Entry 1P43 (X-ray diffraction, 1.80 A resolution); this record covers chains A and B.

# Chain A
Name: Enolase 1
Organism: Saccharomyces cerevisiae
Notes: EC 4.2.1.11
Reference sequence: P00924 (ENO1_YEAST); residues 1-436 here = UniProt positions 1-436
Sequence (436 residues; each row starts with the number of its first residue):
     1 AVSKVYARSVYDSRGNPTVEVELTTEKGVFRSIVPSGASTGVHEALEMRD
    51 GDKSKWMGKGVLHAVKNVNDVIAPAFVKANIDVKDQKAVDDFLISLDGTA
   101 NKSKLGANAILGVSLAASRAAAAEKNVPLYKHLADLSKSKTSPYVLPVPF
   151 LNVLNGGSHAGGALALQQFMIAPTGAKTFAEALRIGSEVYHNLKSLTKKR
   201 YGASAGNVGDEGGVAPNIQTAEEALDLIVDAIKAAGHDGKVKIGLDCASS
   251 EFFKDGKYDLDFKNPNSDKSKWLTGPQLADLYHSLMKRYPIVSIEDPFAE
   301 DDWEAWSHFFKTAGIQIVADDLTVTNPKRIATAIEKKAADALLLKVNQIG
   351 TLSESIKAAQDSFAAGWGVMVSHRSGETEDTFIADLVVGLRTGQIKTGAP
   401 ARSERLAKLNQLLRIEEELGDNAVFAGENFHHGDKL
Sequence notes: engineered mutation Gln168 (Glu in P00924)
Bound ions: Mg2+ site 1: Ser39 (together with 2-phosphoglyceric acid); Mg2+ site 2: Asp246, Glu295, Asp320 (together with 2-phosphoglyceric acid)
Small-molecule neighbours: 2-phosphoglyceric acid (2PG): Gly37, Ala38, Ser39, Gln167, Gln168, Glu211, Asp246, Glu295, Asp320, Leu343, Lys345, Ser372, His373, Arg374, Ser375, Lys396
UniProt features mapped onto this chain:
  - binding site (Mg(2+)): Asp321
  - binding site (substrate): Asp321

# Chain B
Name: Enolase 1
Organism: Saccharomyces cerevisiae
Notes: EC 4.2.1.11
Reference sequence: P00924 (ENO1_YEAST); residues 501-936 here correspond to UniProt positions 1-436 (UniProt number = residue number - 500)
Sequence (436 residues; each row starts with the number of its first residue):
   501 AVSKVYARSVYDSRGNPTVEVELTTEKGVFRSIVPSGASTGVHEALEMRD
   551 GDKSKWMGKGVLHAVKNVNDVIAPAFVKANIDVKDQKAVDDFLISLDGTA
   601 NKSKLGANAILGVSLAASRAAAAEKNVPLYKHLADLSKSKTSPYVLPVPF
   651 LNVLNGGSHAGGALALQQFMIAPTGAKTFAEALRIGSEVYHNLKSLTKKR
   701 YGASAGNVGDEGGVAPNIQTAEEALDLIVDAIKAAGHDGKVKIGLDCASS
   751 EFFKDGKYDLDFKNPNSDKSKWLTGPQLADLYHSLMKRYPIVSIEDPFAE
   801 DDWEAWSHFFKTAGIQIVADDLTVTNPKRIATAIEKKAADALLLKVNQIG
   851 TLSESIKAAQDSFAAGWGVMVSHRSGETEDTFIADLVVGLRTGQIKTGAP
   901 ARSERLAKLNQLLRIEEELGDNAVFAGENFHHGDKL
Sequence notes: engineered mutation Gln668 (Glu168 in P00924)
Bound ions: Mg2+ site 1: Ser539 (together with 2-phosphoglyceric acid); Mg2+ site 2: Asp746, Glu795, Asp820 (together with 2-phosphoglyceric acid)
Small-molecule neighbours: 2-phosphoglyceric acid (2PG): Gly537, Ala538, Ser539, Gln667, Gln668, Glu711, Asp746, Glu795, Asp820, Leu843, Lys845, Ser872, His873, Arg874, Ser875, Lys896
UniProt features mapped onto this chain:
  - binding site (Mg(2+)): Asp821
  - binding site (substrate): Asp821

# Chain A / chain B interface
Contacting residue pairs - 87 pairs, chain A then chain B:
  Tyr6(A) with Glu917(B), hydrogen bond
  Arg8(A) with Glu917(B), salt bridge
  Ser9(A) with Leu913(B)
  Val10(A) with Asn910(B)
  Tyr11(A) with Leu683(B), hydrophobic; Arg684(B), hydrogen bond (side chain-backbone); Ser687(B); Leu906(B), hydrophobic; Asn910(B), hydrogen bond (backbone-side chain); Leu913(B), hydrophobic
  Asp12(A) with Leu906(B)
  Ser13(A) with Ala901(B); Arg902(B), hydrogen bond (backbone-backbone); Ser903(B)
  Arg14(A) with His691(B), hydrogen bond (backbone-side chain); Pro900(B)
  Gly15(A) with Ser687(B); His691(B); Pro900(B), hydrogen bond (backbone-backbone)
  Asn16(A) with His691(B), hydrogen bond
  Glu20(A) with Arg914(B), salt bridge
  Arg31(A) with Arg914(B)
  Lys55(A) with Glu688(B)
  Trp56(A) with Arg684(B); Ser687(B); Glu688(B), hydrogen bond (backbone-side chain)
  Met57(A) with His691(B); Asn692(B)
  Gly161(A) with Ala703(B)
  Leu183(A) with Tyr511(B), hydrophobic
  Arg184(A) with Tyr511(B), hydrogen bond (backbone-side chain); Lys555(B); Trp556(B)
  Ser187(A) with Tyr511(B); Gly515(B); Trp556(B)
  Glu188(A) with Ser554(B); Lys555(B); Trp556(B), hydrogen bond (side chain-backbone)
  His191(A) with Arg514(B); Gly515(B), hydrogen bond (side chain-backbone); Asn516(B), hydrogen bond; Met557(B)
  Asn192(A) with Met557(B)
  Ala203(A) with Gly661(B)
  Ser204(A) with Ser704(B); Asn717(B)
  Asn207(A) with Asn707(B); Val708(B); Ala715(B)
  Val208(A) with Asn707(B); Val708(B), hydrogen bond (backbone-backbone); Arg902(B)
  Gly209(A) with Asn707(B)
  Ala215(A) with Asn707(B)
  Glu377(A) with Ser903(B)
  Thr378(A) with Ser903(B)
  Glu379(A) with Ala907(B); Asn910(B), hydrogen bond; Arg914(B), salt bridge
  Pro400(A) with Arg514(B); Gly515(B), hydrogen bond (backbone-backbone)
  Ala401(A) with Ser513(B)
  Arg402(A) with Ser513(B), hydrogen bond (backbone-backbone); Val708(B); Arg902(B); Glu904(B)
  Ser403(A) with Ser513(B); Glu877(B); Thr878(B); Glu904(B), hydrogen bond (backbone-side chain)
  Glu404(A) with Arg902(B); Ser903(B), hydrogen bond (side chain-backbone)
  Leu406(A) with Tyr511(B), hydrophobic; Asp512(B)
  Ala407(A) with Glu879(B)
  Asn410(A) with Val510(B); Tyr511(B), hydrogen bond (side chain-backbone); Glu879(B), hydrogen bond
  Leu413(A) with Ser509(B); Tyr511(B), hydrophobic
  Arg414(A) with Arg508(B); Glu520(B), salt bridge; Arg531(B); Glu879(B), salt bridge
  Glu417(A) with Tyr506(B), hydrogen bond; Arg508(B), salt bridge
Also at the interface, not in a pair above, chain A (48 interface residues in all): Ile33, Ser54, Ala160, Ala180, Lys194, Asn217
Also at the interface, not in a pair above, chain B (50 interface residues in all): Ile533, Ala660, Ala680, Tyr690, Ala705, Gly709, Asp710

# Overview
48 residues of chain A and 50 residues of chain B are in contact, with 21 hydrogen bonds and 6 salt bridges.
Among the polar pairs are Arg8(A)-Glu917(B), Glu20(A)-Arg914(B) and Glu379(A)-Arg914(B). Chain A binds
2-phosphoglyceric acid. Chain B binds 2-phosphoglyceric acid.
Both chains are Enolase 1 (Saccharomyces cerevisiae). Entry 1P43 (Reverse protonation is the key to general
acid-base catalysis in enolase) was determined by X-ray diffraction (same publication as 1P48).
